Entry 7W1M (electron microscopy, 6.50 A resolution (low resolution: residue-level contacts below are approximate; hydrogen-bond / salt-bridge calls are withheld)); this record covers chains E and G of the 8 polymer chains in the assembly.

Chain E:
Protein: Nipped-B-like protein
From: Homo sapiens
UniProtKB: Q6KC79 (NIPBL_HUMAN); residues 1164-2630 here = UniProt positions 1164-2630
Amino-acid sequence (1467 residues; numbered 1164 to 2630; the number before each row is that of its first residue):
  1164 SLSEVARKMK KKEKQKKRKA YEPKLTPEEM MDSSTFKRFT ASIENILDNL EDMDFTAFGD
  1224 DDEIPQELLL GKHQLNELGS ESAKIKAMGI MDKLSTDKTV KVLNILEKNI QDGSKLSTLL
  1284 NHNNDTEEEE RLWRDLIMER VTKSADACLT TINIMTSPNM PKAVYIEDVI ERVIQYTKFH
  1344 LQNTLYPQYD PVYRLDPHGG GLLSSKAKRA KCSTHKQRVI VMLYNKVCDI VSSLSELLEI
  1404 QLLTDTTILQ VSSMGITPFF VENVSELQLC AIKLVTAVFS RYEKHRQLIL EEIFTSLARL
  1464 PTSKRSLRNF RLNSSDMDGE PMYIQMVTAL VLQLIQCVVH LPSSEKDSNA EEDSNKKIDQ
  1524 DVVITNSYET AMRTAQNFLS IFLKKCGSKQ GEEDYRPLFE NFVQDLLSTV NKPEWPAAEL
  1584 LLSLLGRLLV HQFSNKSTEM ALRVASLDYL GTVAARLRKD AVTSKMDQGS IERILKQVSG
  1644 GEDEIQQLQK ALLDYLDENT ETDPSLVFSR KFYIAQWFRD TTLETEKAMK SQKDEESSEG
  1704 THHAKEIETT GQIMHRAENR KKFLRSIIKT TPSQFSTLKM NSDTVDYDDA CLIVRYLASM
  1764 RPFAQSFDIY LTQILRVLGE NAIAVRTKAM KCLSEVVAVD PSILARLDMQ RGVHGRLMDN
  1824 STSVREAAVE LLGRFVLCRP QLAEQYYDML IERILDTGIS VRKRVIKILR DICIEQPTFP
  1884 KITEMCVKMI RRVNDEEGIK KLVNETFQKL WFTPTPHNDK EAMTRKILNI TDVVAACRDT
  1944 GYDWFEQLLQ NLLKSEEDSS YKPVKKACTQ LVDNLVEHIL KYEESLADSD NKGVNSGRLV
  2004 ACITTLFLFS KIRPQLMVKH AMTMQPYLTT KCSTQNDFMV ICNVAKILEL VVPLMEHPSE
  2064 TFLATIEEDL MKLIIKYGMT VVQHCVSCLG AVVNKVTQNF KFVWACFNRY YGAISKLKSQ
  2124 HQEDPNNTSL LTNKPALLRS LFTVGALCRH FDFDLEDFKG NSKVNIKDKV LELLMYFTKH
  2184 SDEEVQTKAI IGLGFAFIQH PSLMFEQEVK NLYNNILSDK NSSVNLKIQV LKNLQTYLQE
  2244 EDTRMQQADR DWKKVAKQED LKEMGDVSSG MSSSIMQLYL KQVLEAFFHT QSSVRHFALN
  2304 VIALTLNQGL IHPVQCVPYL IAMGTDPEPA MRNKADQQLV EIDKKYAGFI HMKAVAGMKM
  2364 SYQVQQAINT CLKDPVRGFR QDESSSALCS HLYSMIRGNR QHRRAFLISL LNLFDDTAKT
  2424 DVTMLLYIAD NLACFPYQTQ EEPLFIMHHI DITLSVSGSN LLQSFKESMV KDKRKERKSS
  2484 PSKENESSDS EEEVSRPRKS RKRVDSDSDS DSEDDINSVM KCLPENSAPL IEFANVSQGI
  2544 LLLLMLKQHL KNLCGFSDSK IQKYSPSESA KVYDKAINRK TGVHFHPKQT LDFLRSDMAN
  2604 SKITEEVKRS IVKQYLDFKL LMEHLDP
Not modelled in the structure: 1164-1192, 1217-1230, 1281-1292, 1358-1379, 1476-1483, 1506-1523, 1630-1645, 1691-1707, 1730-1745, 1988-1997, 2373-2388, 2472-2532, 2629-2630

Chain G:
Molecule: 118-nt DNA strand
Sequence (118 nucleotides; each row starts with the number of its first residue):
     1 GCAAGATTGC AGTGCCCACA GAGGCCAGCA GGGGGCGCTA GTGAGGTGGT TTTTATATGT
    61 TTTGTTATGT ATTGTTTATT TTCCCTTTAA TTTTAGGATA TGAAAACAAG AATTTATC
Not modelled in the structure: 1-6, 114-118

Interface between chain E and chain G:
Contacting residue pairs (13; chain E residue first):
  Lys1467(E) - DT77(G)
  Lys1467(E) - DA78(G)
  Ile1786(E) - DT86(G)
  Ser1824(E) - DT86(G)
  Thr1825(E) - DC85(G)
  Thr1825(E) - DT86(G)
  Ser1826(E) - DT86(G)
  Ile1862(E) - DC84(G)
  Ile1862(E) - DC85(G)
  Ser1863(E) - DC84(G)
  Ser1863(E) - DC85(G)
  Lys1866(E) - DC83(G)
  Lys1866(E) - DC84(G)

Summary:
Chain E and chain G form an interface of 8 and 6 residues respectively.
Chain E is Nipped-B-like protein (Homo sapiens) and chain G is a 118-nt DNA strand; the structure, Cryo-EM
structure of human cohesin-CTCF-DNA complex, was determined by electron microscopy.
